PDB entry 5LQW | electron microscopy, 5.80 A resolution (low resolution: residue-level contacts below are approximate; hydrogen-bond / salt-bridge calls are withheld) | chains A and 2 of the 31 polymer chains in the assembly

Chain A:
Protein: Pre-mRNA-splicing factor 8
Organism: Saccharomyces cerevisiae
UniProt: P33334 (PRP8_YEAST); residue numbers follow UniProt; this construct covers 1-2413
Chain sequence (2413 residues; row label = number of the first residue in the row):
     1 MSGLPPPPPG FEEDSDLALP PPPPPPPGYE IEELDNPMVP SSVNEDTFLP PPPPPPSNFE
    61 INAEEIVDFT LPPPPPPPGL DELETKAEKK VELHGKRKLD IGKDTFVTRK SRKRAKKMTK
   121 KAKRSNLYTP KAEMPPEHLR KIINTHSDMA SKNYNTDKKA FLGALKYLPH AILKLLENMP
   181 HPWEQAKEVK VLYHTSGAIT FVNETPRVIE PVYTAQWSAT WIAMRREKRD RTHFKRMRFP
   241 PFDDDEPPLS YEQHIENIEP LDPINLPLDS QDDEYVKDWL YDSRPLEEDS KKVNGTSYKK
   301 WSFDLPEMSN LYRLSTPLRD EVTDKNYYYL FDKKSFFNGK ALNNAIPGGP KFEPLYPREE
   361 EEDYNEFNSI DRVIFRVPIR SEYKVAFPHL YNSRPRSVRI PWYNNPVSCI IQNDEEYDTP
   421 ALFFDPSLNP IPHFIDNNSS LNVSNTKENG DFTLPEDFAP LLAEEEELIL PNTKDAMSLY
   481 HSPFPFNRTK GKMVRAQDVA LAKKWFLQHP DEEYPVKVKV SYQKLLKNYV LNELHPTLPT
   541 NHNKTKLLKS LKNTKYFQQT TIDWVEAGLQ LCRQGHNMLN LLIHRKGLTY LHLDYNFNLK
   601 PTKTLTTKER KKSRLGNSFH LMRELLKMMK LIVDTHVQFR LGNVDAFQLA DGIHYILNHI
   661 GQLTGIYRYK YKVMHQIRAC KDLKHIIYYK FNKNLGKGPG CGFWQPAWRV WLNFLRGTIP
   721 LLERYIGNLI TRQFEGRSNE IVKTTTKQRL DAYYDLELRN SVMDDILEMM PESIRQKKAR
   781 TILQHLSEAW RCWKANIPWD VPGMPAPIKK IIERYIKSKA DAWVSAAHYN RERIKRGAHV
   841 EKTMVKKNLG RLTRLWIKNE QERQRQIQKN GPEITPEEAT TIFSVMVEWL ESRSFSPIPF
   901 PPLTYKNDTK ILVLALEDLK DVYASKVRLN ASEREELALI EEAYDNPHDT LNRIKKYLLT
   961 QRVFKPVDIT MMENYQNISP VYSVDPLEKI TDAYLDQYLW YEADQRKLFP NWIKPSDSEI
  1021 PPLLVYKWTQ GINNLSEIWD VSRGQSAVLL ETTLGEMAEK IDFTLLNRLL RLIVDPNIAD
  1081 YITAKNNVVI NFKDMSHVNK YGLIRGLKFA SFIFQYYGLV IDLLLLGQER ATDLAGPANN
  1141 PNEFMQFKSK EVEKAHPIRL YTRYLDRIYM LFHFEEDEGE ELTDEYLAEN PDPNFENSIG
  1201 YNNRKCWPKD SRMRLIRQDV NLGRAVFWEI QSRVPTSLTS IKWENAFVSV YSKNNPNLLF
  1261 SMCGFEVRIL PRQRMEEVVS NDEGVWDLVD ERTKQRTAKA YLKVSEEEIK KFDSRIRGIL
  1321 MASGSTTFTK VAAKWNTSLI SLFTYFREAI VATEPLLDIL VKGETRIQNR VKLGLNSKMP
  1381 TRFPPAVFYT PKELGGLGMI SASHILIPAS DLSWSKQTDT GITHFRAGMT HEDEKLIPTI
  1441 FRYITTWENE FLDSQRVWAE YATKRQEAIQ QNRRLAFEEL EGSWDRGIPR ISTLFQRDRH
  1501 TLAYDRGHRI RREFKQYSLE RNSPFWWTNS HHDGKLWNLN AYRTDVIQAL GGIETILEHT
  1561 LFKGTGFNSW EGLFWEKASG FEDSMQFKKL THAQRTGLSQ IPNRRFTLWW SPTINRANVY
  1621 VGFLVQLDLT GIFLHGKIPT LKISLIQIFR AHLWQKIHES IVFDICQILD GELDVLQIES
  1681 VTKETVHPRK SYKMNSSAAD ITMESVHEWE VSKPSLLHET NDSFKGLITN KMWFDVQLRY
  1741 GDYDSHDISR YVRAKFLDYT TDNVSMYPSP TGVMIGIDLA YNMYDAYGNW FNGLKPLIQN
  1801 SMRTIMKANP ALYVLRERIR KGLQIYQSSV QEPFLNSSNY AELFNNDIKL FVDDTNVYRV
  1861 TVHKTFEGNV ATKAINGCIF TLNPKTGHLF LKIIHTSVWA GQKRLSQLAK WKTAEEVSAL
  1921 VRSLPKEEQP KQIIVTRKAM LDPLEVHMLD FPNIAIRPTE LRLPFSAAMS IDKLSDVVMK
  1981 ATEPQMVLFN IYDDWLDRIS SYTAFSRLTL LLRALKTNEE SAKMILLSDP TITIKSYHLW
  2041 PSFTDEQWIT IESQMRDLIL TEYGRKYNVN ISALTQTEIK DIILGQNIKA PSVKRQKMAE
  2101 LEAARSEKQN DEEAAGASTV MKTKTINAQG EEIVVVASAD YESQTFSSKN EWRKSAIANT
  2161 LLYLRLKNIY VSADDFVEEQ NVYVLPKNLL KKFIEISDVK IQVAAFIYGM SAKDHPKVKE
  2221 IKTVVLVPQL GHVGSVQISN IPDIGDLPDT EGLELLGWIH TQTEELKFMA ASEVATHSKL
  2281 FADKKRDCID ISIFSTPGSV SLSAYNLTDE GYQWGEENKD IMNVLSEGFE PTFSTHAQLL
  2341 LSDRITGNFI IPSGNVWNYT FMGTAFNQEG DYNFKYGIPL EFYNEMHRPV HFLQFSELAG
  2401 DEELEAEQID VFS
Unresolved in the structure: 1-130, 429-463, 1410-1433, 1706-1708, 1724-1726, 1829-1832, 2079-2147, 2399-2413
Sequence notes: conflict Asn153 (Met in P33334)
Curated features (UniProtKB/Swiss-Prot):
  - region: Met1585 to Leu1598 (Important for branch point selection)
  - mutagenesis: His1658 (H1658S: No effect on viability), Glu1684 (E1684Q: No effect on viability), His1687 (H1687S: No effect on viability), Asp1700 (D1700N: No effect on viability), Asp1735 (D1735N: No effect on viability), Asp1853 (D1853A: Alters protein folding. Severely impaired growth. Strongly reduced growth at 35 degrees Celsius; when associated with A-1854; D1853N: Reduced growth at 30 degrees Celsius ...), Asp1854 (D1854A: Reduced growth at 30 degrees Celsius. Strongly reduced growth at 16 degrees Celsius. Strongly reduced growth at 35 degrees Celsius; when associated with A-1853 ...), Thr1855 (T1855A: Reduced growth at 30 degrees Celsius. Strongly reduced growth at 16 degrees Celsius), Thr1936 (T1936A: Reduced growth at 30 degrees Celsius. Strongly reduced growth at 16 degrees Celsius), Arg1937 (R1937K: Severely impaired growth. Reduced growth at 30 degrees Celsius. Strongly reduced growth at 16 degrees Celsius)

Chain 2:
Molecule: U2 snRNA
Organism: Saccharomyces cerevisiae
Sequence (1175 nucleotides; numbered 1 to 1175; the number before each row is that of its first residue):
     1 ACGAAUCUCU UUGCCUUUUG GCUUAGAUCA AGUGUAGUAU CUGUUCUUUU CAGUGUAACA
    61 ACUGAAAUGA CCUCAAUGAG GCUCAUUACC UUUUAAUUUG UUACAAUACA CAUUUUUUGG
   121 CACCCAAAAU AAUAAAAUGG ACGGGAAGAG ACUUUUUAAG CAAGUUGUUU UCCGCUAAUG
   181 UCAGGUCUCA CUACUUUUUG CUGCUAUUUU UCUUCGCUCA UGGUUUCUUC AUAAGGCGUU
   241 UUUAUGAUGG UUUUUCGAAA UUGGUUUUUG AGACGACGGU UGCUCAAGGU UAUUGUUUUU
   301 GUUUUCUUCU GGUUGUUUUC UAUUUUCUUU UUUUUAGCUU UCUGUUUCUC CCUUAGUUUG
   361 GCUUUUUGCU UCAUACUCUU CCCUGUCUUU CCGAGCCGUU UAUGUCCAAC GCGGGAUUUG
   421 GUUUUUCUUU AUCGAUGGGA AGAAAUGGUG CUAUAGUAGG UUGGGAGAUA AUAUUUAUGG
   481 UAUGGGGUGC UAGUGCGGAU GGGGCGCUCU UAUUGUUGAU UUCUUCGCUC GUCUUCUUUU
   541 UCUGGUGGCG CUGCAAGAGG AAGUUUUUCG ACUUUGUUAU GAUUUUUGGU UUGCAAGGAA
   601 AGGUGUCUUA CGAUUCUUUU UUUGAUGUAA UAGGAUAAGC UUGCUUAUCC CCCAAGUAUC
   661 GGCCAAAGUU GUUGAUUUUC CUUUUGAAGU GUCCUCGGUU UGAGGGGGUG UAGGGUGGGG
   721 UUGGUCUACA AUAAGAGUGU UCCAUUGUUA ACGUGCUGGC GUCUUUUACU AUAUUUUUUU
   781 UCCCAGUUUA UUUUGUGCUU AUUUUCUCAU UGAGGAGAAG GAGCUCUUCU CGCAGGAUAU
   841 AAAUGGAGGU UUGCUAAAGG GGAGGAGAUG UGUUUGUGAG AAUACUGCUG AGAGAGUUCU
   901 GGAAGAGAAA AAAAGGAGGC AAUGGAAGGC GUUUGCUGGG AAAAGAGAAG AGCCAUGACU
   961 GCAUCUGUUG UUUCAAGGCC AGUUUUAUUA ACCGCCUAUG UCAUAGAGGC GUUUUUUUUG
  1021 GAGGGAUUUG AAGAAUGCCG GCGGCAUCAA GAAACGGACU UGAUGGUUGA CGCCUGUUUU
  1081 UAAAGUUAGA GACGUCGCGA CCCUCGCACU UGUGGAGUCG UUCUUGACUU UUACUUUGGU
  1141 CGCUUGAUGU UUCUCUCGUC UUCCCGUUCG CUCUU
Unresolved in the structure: 1-2, 84-1175

Chain A / chain 2 interface:
Residue-residue contacts (9; chain A residue first):
  Ala752(A) with G21(2)
  Ser787(A) with C22(2)
  Lys847(A) with U24(2)
  Gly850(A) with U24(2)
  Arg851(A) with U24(2)
  Asn930(A) with A30(2)
  Ala931(A) with A30(2)
  Lys1093(A) with A25(2)
  Asp1094(A) with A25(2)
Also at the interface, not in a pair above, chain A (11 interface residues in all): Lys846, Lys1588
Also at the interface, not in a pair above, chain 2 (6 interface residues in all): A31

Overview:
Chain A and chain 2 form an interface of 11 and 6 residues respectively. UniProt lists 10 mutagenesis sites on
chain A.
Here chain A is Pre-mRNA-splicing factor 8 and chain 2 is U2 snRNA, both from Saccharomyces cerevisiae. Entry
5LQW (yeast activated spliceosome) was determined by electron microscopy.
